3MEB - chains A and B; structure by X-ray diffraction, 1.90 A resolution.

# Chain A (and B)
Protein: Aspartate aminotransferase
From: Giardia lamblia
Notes: EC 2.6.1.1; chain B of this document is another copy of the same molecule, construct and numbering; everything in this record applies to it too
Reference sequence: A8B1V5 (A8B1V5_GIALA); residues 1-427 here = UniProt positions 1-427
Sequence (448 residues; numbered -20 to 427; the number before each row is that of its first residue; numbers below 1 keep their minus sign (Met-20 is residue -20)):
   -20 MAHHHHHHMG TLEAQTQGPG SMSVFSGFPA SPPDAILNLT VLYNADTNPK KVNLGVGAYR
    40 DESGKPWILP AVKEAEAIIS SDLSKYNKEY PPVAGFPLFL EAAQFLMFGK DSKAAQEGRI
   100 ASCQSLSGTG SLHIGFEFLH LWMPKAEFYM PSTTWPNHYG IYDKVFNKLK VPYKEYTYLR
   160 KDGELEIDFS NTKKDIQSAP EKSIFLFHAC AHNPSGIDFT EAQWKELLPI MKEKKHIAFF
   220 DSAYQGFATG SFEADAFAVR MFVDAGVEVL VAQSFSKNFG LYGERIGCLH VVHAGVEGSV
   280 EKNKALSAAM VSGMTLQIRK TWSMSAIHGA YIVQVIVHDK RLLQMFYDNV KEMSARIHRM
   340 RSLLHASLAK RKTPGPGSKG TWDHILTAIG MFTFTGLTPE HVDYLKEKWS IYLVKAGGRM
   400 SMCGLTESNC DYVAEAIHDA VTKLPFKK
Not modelled in the structure: -20 to 0, 427
Sequence notes: expression tag (-20 to 0)
Ligand contacts: pyridoxal phosphate (PLP): Ser106, Gly107, Thr108, Leu111, Trp134, His137, His187, Asn192, Asp220, Ala222, Tyr223, Ser253, Ser255, Lys256, Arg264
Reported in the primary citation:
  - binding site for sulfate ion: Arg398 (proposed by the authors, not directly observed)

# Chain A / chain B interface
Pairs across the interface (164; chain A residue first):
  Ser2(A) - Glu247(B)  hydrogen bond
  Ser2(A) - His272(B)
  Ser2(A) - Val275(B)
  Ser2(A) - Glu276(B)
  Val3(A) - Trp121(B)  hydrogen bond (backbone-side chain)
  Val3(A) - Met122(B)  hydrophobic
  Val3(A) - Glu247(B)  hydrogen bond (backbone-side chain)
  Phe4(A) - Phe117(B)  hydrophobic
  Phe4(A) - Leu118(B)  hydrophobic
  Phe4(A) - Trp121(B)
  Phe4(A) - Glu247(B)
  Phe4(A) - Leu249(B)  hydrophobic
  Phe4(A) - Val270(B)  hydrophobic
  Phe4(A) - Leu285(B)
  Phe4(A) - Met289(B)  hydrophobic
  Ser5(A) - Trp121(B)
  Gly6(A) - Trp121(B)
  Phe7(A) - Phe117(B)  hydrophobic
  Phe7(A) - Trp121(B)
  Phe7(A) - Leu285(B)  hydrophobic
  Phe7(A) - Ala288(B)
  Phe7(A) - Met289(B)  hydrophobic
  Pro8(A) - Trp121(B)
  Pro8(A) - Ala288(B)
  Ala9(A) - Ala288(B)
  Ala9(A) - Ser291(B)
  Ser10(A) - Ser291(B)  hydrogen bond (backbone-side chain)
  Ser10(A) - Leu295(B)
  Asp13(A) - Arg298(B)  salt bridge
  Leu16(A) - Val72(B)  hydrophobic
  Leu16(A) - Arg298(B)
  Leu16(A) - Met303(B)  hydrophobic
  Val35(A) - Tyr69(B)  hydrophobic
  Ala37(A) - Glu68(B)
  Arg39(A) - Glu68(B)  salt bridge
  Pro45(A) - Asn66(B)
  Pro45(A) - Glu68(B)
  Ile47(A) - Lys67(B)
  Val51(A) - Lys67(B)
  Glu55(A) - Lys67(B)  salt bridge
  Ser59(A) - Ser59(B)  hydrogen bond
  Leu62(A) - Ile47(B)  hydrophobic
  Leu62(A) - Glu55(B)
  Lys67(A) - Ile47(B)
  Lys67(A) - Val51(B)
  Lys67(A) - Glu55(B)  salt bridge
  Lys67(A) - Gly259(B)
  Lys67(A) - Leu260(B)
  Lys67(A) - Tyr261(B)  hydrogen bond (backbone-backbone)
  Lys67(A) - Gly262(B)  hydrogen bond (backbone-backbone)
  Lys67(A) - Glu263(B)  salt bridge
  Lys67(A) - Ile311(B)
  Glu68(A) - Ala37(B)
  Glu68(A) - Arg39(B)  salt bridge
  Glu68(A) - Pro45(B)
  Glu68(A) - Tyr261(B)
  Glu68(A) - Gly262(B)
  Tyr69(A) - Val35(B)  hydrophobic
  Tyr69(A) - Ser255(B)
  Tyr69(A) - Lys256(B)
  Tyr69(A) - Tyr261(B)  hydrophobic
  Tyr69(A) - Arg264(B)
  Pro70(A) - Gly262(B)
  Val72(A) - Leu16(B)  hydrophobic
  Leu105(A) - Leu105(B)  hydrophobic
  Leu105(A) - Trp301(B)  hydrophobic
  Thr108(A) - Arg298(B)
  Thr108(A) - Thr300(B)
  Thr108(A) - Trp301(B)
  Thr108(A) - Ser302(B)
  Gly109(A) - Thr300(B)
  His112(A) - Lys143(B)  hydrogen bond
  His112(A) - Thr300(B)
  Glu116(A) - Lys143(B)  salt bridge
  Phe117(A) - Phe4(B)  hydrophobic
  Phe117(A) - Phe7(B)  hydrophobic
  Leu118(A) - Phe4(B)  hydrophobic
  Trp121(A) - Val3(B)  hydrogen bond (side chain-backbone)
  Trp121(A) - Phe4(B)
  Trp121(A) - Ser5(B)
  Trp121(A) - Gly6(B)
  Trp121(A) - Phe7(B)  hydrophobic
  Trp121(A) - Pro8(B)
  Met122(A) - Val3(B)  hydrophobic
  Met122(A) - Phe4(B)  hydrophobic
  Trp134(A) - Arg298(B)
  Asn136(A) - Arg298(B)  hydrogen bond (side chain-backbone)
  Gly139(A) - Lys299(B)
  Ile140(A) - Lys299(B)
  Lys143(A) - His112(B)  hydrogen bond
  Lys143(A) - Glu116(B)  salt bridge
  Lys143(A) - Thr300(B)  hydrogen bond
  Ile216(A) - Val3(B)  hydrophobic
  Glu247(A) - Ser2(B)  hydrogen bond
  Glu247(A) - Val3(B)  hydrogen bond (side chain-backbone)
  Glu247(A) - Phe4(B)
  Ser255(A) - Tyr69(B)
  Lys256(A) - Tyr69(B)  hydrogen bond
  Gly259(A) - Lys67(B)
  Leu260(A) - Lys67(B)
  Tyr261(A) - Lys67(B)  hydrogen bond (backbone-backbone)
  Tyr261(A) - Glu68(B)
  Tyr261(A) - Tyr69(B)
  Gly262(A) - Lys67(B)  hydrogen bond (backbone-backbone)
  Gly262(A) - Glu68(B)
  Gly262(A) - Tyr69(B)
  Gly262(A) - Pro70(B)
  Gly262(A) - Ser304(B)
  Gly262(A) - Ala305(B)
  Gly262(A) - Ile306(B)  hydrogen bond (backbone-backbone)
  Glu263(A) - Lys67(B)  salt bridge
  Glu263(A) - Ile306(B)
  Glu263(A) - His307(B)
  Arg264(A) - Tyr69(B)
  Arg264(A) - Trp301(B)  hydrogen bond (side chain-backbone)
  Arg264(A) - Ser302(B)
  Arg264(A) - Met303(B)  hydrogen bond (side chain-backbone)
  Arg264(A) - Ser304(B)
  Arg264(A) - Ala305(B)
  Val270(A) - Phe4(B)  hydrophobic
  His272(A) - Ser2(B)
  His272(A) - Phe4(B)
  Val275(A) - Met1(B)
  Val275(A) - Ser2(B)
  Glu276(A) - Ser2(B)
  Leu285(A) - Phe4(B)
  Leu285(A) - Phe7(B)  hydrophobic
  Ala288(A) - Phe7(B)
  Ala288(A) - Pro8(B)
  Ala288(A) - Ala9(B)
  Met289(A) - Phe4(B)  hydrophobic
  Met289(A) - Phe7(B)  hydrophobic
  Ser291(A) - Pro8(B)
  Ser291(A) - Ala9(B)
  Ser291(A) - Ser10(B)  hydrogen bond (side chain-backbone)
  Leu295(A) - Ser10(B)
  Arg298(A) - Asp13(B)  salt bridge
  Arg298(A) - Leu16(B)
  Arg298(A) - Thr108(B)
  Arg298(A) - Trp134(B)
  Arg298(A) - Asn136(B)  hydrogen bond (backbone-side chain)
  Lys299(A) - Gly139(B)
  Lys299(A) - Ile140(B)
  Thr300(A) - Thr108(B)
  Thr300(A) - Gly109(B)
  Thr300(A) - His112(B)
  Thr300(A) - Lys143(B)  hydrogen bond
  Trp301(A) - Leu105(B)  hydrophobic
  Trp301(A) - Thr108(B)
  Trp301(A) - Arg264(B)  hydrogen bond (backbone-side chain)
  Trp301(A) - Trp301(B)  hydrophobic
  Ser302(A) - Thr108(B)
  Ser302(A) - Arg264(B)
  Met303(A) - Leu16(B)  hydrophobic
  Met303(A) - Arg264(B)  hydrogen bond (backbone-side chain)
  Ser304(A) - Gly262(B)
  Ser304(A) - Arg264(B)
  Ala305(A) - Gly262(B)
  Ala305(A) - Glu263(B)
  Ala305(A) - Arg264(B)
  Ile306(A) - Gly262(B)  hydrogen bond (backbone-backbone)
  Ile306(A) - Glu263(B)
  His307(A) - Glu263(B)
  His307(A) - His307(B)  hydrogen bond
Interface residues without a listed pair, chain A (78 interface residues in all): Met1, Trp46, Asn66, Ile113, Asp142, Lys149, Leu249, Gly292, Gln296, Ile311
Interface residues without a listed pair, chain B (80 interface residues in all): Trp46, Lys52, Leu62, Ile113, Asp142, Lys149, Ile216, Ala273, Gly292, Gln296

# In short
78 residues of chain A face 80 of chain B across their interface; the contacts include 27 hydrogen bonds and
10 salt bridges. Among the polar pairs are Asp13(A)-Arg298(B), Arg39(A)-Glu68(B) and Glu55(A)-Lys67(B). Chain
A binds pyridoxal phosphate. The paper reports a binding site for sulfate ion at Arg398(A).
Both chains are Aspartate aminotransferase (Giardia lamblia). Entry 3MEB (Structure of cytoplasmic aspartate
aminotransferase from giardia lamblia) was determined by X-ray diffraction, deposited together with 4W5K, 4H51
and 4EU1.
